Entry 6K1Z (X-ray diffraction, 2.31 A resolution); this record covers chain A.

# Chain A
Protein: Guanylate-binding protein 1
Source organism: Homo sapiens
Notes: EC 3.6.5.-
UniProtKB: P32455 (GBP1_HUMAN); numbering as in UniProt (aligned over 1-592)
Chain sequence (594 residues; row label = number of the first residue in the row; numbers below 1 keep their minus sign (Gly-1 is residue -1)):
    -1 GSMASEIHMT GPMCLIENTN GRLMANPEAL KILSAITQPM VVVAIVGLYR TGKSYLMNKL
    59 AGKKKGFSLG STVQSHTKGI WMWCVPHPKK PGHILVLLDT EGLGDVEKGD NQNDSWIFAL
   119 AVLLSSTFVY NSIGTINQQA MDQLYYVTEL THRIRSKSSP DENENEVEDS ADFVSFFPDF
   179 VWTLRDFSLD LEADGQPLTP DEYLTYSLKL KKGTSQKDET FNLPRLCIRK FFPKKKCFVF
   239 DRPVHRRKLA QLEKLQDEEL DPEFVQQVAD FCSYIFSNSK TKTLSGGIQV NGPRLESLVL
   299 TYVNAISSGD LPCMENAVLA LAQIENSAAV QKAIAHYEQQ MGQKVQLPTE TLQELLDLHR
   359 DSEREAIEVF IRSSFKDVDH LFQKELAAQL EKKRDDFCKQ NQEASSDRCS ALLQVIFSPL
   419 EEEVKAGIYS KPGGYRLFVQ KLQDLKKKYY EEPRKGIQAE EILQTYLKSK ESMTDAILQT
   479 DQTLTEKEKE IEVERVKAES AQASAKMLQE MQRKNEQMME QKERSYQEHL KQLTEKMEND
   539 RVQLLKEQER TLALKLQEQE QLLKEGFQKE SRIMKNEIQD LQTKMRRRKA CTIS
Not modelled in the structure: -1 to 4, 62-73, 104-108, 159-163, 190-194, 242-258
Construct notes: expression tag (-1 to 0)
Swiss-Prot annotation at these positions:
  - binding site (GTP): Gly45 to Ser52, Leu67 to Ser69, Asp97 to Leu101
  - modified residue: Ser156 (Phosphoserine), Cys589 (Cysteine methyl ester), Thr590 (Phosphothreonine)
  - lipidation: Cys589 (S-farnesyl cysteine)
  - cross-link ((Microbial infection) Glycyl lysine isopeptide (Lys-Gly)): Lys207 (interchain with G-Cter in ubiquitin), Lys209 (interchain with G-Cter in ubiquitin), Lys210 (interchain with G-Cter in ubiquitin), Lys382 (interchain with G-Cter in ubiquitin), Lys562 (interchain with G-Cter in ubiquitin), Lys567 (interchain with G-Cter in ubiquitin), Lys573 (interchain with G-Cter in ubiquitin), Lys587 (interchain with G-Cter in ubiquitin)
  - mutagenesis: Arg48 (R48A: Abolished GTPase activity), Lys51 (K51A: Loss of GTPase activity. Constitutively monomeric. Expressed throughout the cytoplasm, loss of vesicular accumulation. Impaired ability to promote pyroptosis in response to T.gondii infection), Lys61 to Lys63 (Impaired homooligomarization and localization to bacterial surface), His74 (H74A: Abolished GDP hydrolysis), Lys76 (K76A: Abolished GDPase activity), Lys87 to Lys88 (Does not affect localization to bacterial surface), Arg151 (R151A: Reduced phosphorylation by PIM1), Arg153 to Pro158 (Abolished phosphorylation by PIM1 and interaction with 14-3-3 protein sigma (SFN)), Arg153 (R153A: Abolished phosphorylation by PIM1), Lys155 (K155A: Abolished phosphorylation by PIM1), Ser156 (S156A: Reduced phosphorylation by PIM1, leading to hyperactivation and Golgi fragmentation), Ser157 (S157A: No effect), 17 further mutagenesis entries in UniProt
Covalent attachments: farnesyl (FAR) linked to Cys589
Ligand contacts: farnesyl (FAR): His378, Gln381, Lys382, Ala385, Tyr524, His527, Leu528, Leu531, Thr532, Thr590, Ile591
Reported in the primary citation:
  - post-translational modification sites: Cys589
  - binding site for farnesyl: His378, Gln381, Lys382, Ala385, Tyr524, His527, Leu528, Leu531, Cys589

# Overview
Farnesyl is covalently linked to Cys589. Curated annotation (UniProt) lists 16 GTP-binding residues and 39
mutagenesis sites. The paper reports a binding site for farnesyl at His378, Gln381 and Lys382 among others; a
modification site at Cys589.
Chain A is Guanylate-binding protein 1 (Homo sapiens); the structure, Crystal structure of farnesylated hGBP1,
was determined by X-ray diffraction together with 6K2D from the same study.
